PDB entry 8OLU | electron microscopy, 2.59 A resolution | chains I and a of the 28 polymer chains in the assembly

# Chain I
Protein: Proteasome subunit beta
Source organism: Leishmania tarentolae
Reference sequence: A0A640KUX2 (A0A640KUX2_LEITA); residues 1-254 here = UniProt positions 1-254
Amino-acid sequence (254 residues; row label = number of the first residue in the row):
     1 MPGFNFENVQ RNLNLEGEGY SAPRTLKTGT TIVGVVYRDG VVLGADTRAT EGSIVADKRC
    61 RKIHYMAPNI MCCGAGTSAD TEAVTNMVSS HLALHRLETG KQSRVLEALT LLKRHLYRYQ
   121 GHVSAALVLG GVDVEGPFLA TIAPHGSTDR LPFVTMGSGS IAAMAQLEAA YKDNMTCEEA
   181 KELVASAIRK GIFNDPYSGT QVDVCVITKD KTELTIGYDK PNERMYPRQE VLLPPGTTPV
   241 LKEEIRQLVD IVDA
Unresolved in the structure: 1-29, 249-254

# Chain a
Protein: Proteasome beta 6 subunit, putative
Source organism: Leishmania tarentolae
Reference sequence: A0A640K9U9 (A0A640K9U9_LEITA); residues 1-339 here = UniProt positions 1-339
Amino-acid sequence (339 residues; row label = number of the first residue in the row):
     1 MASSSPPLLP FSSFVVAVVA IHLSFRVFCV GAQSLCKCCS CVPACALPLC FSSSPSVSAE
    61 DVALALFAHP KVLTHRPTAR YSPILSLLHY AVMIEDHAEY GHNYYPQKLA SSTLTLPQQG
   121 AKQQQWSPYQ DNGGTTAAIA GKDFVILAGD TRLNGDFCLH SRHDQSKIFQ LTPYTYMASN
   181 GMQADRLQLQ QMLKYRVKWY KYNNGGKVPS TKAIAQLMST MLYHRRFFPY YTFNMVVGLD
   241 EEGHGVCYSY DAVGSTEPFL YGTRGSAASF VEPLLDCLIN RQHMTSQAPP EMTKEETLAM
   301 LKNAFTGAAE RDIYTGDSVS FFIITKDGVQ QESFELRKD
Unresolved in the structure: 1-125

# Interface between chain I and chain a
Contacting residue pairs - 50 pairs, chain I then chain a:
  R48(I) - I313(a)
  R48(I) - D339(a)  salt bridge
  T50(I) - I313(a)
  S53(I) - R311(a)
  S53(I) - D312(a)
  S53(I) - I313(a)  hydrogen bond (backbone-backbone)
  S53(I) - Y314(a)
  I54(I) - F270(a)  hydrophobic
  I54(I) - R311(a)
  V55(I) - E310(a)
  V55(I) - R311(a)  hydrogen bond (backbone-side chain)
  V55(I) - I313(a)  hydrophobic
  A56(I) - R311(a)  hydrogen bond (backbone-side chain)
  K58(I) - E310(a)  salt bridge
  K58(I) - R311(a)
  I192(I) - D339(a)
  F193(I) - L159(a)
  F193(I) - R162(a)  hydrogen bond (backbone-side chain)
  F193(I) - K338(a)
  N194(I) - R162(a)
  P196(I) - I313(a)
  Y197(I) - I313(a)  hydrophobic
  Y197(I) - Y314(a)  hydrogen bond
  S198(I) - D339(a)
  G199(I) - D339(a)
  T200(I) - R337(a)
  T200(I) - D339(a)  hydrogen bond (backbone-side chain)
  N222(I) - R337(a)
  N222(I) - K338(a)
  N222(I) - D339(a)  hydrogen bond
  E223(I) - R337(a)
  R224(I) - T306(a)
  R224(I) - E310(a)
  M225(I) - E335(a)
  M225(I) - L336(a)
  Y226(I) - A299(a)
  Y226(I) - K302(a)
  Y226(I) - N303(a)
  Y226(I) - T306(a)
  Y226(I) - F334(a)  hydrophobic
  Q229(I) - N303(a)
  L233(I) - M284(a)  hydrophobic
  G236(I) - T285(a)  hydrogen bond (backbone-side chain)
  T237(I) - H283(a)
  T237(I) - M284(a)
  T237(I) - T285(a)  hydrogen bond (backbone-backbone)
  T237(I) - S286(a)
  T238(I) - H283(a)
  P239(I) - H283(a)
  P239(I) - T285(a)
Other interface residues (no listed pair), chain I (30 interface residues in all): G52, D57, D195, V231
Other interface residues (no listed pair), chain a (25 interface residues in all): F157, C158, L278

# Summary
The interface between chain I and chain a involves 30 residues on one side and 25 on the other; the contacts
include 9 hydrogen bonds and 2 salt bridges. Polar pairs include R48(I)-D339(a), K58(I)-E310(a) and
V55(I)-R311(a).
Here chain I is Proteasome subunit beta and chain a is Proteasome beta 6 subunit, putative, both from
Leishmania tarentolae. Entry 8OLU (Leishmania tarentolae proteasome 20S subunit in complex with
1-Benzyl-N-(3-(cyclopropylcarbamoyl)phenyl)-6-oxo-1,6-dihydropyridazine-3-carboxamide) was determined by
electron microscopy.
